PDB entry 8Z82 | electron microscopy, 2.40 A resolution | chains L and H of the 37 polymer chains in the assembly

[Chain L]
Molecule: Reaction center protein L chain
Source organism: Halorhodospira halophila
Reference sequence: A0A2L1K3P0 (A0A2L1K3P0_HALHA); numbering as in UniProt (aligned over 1-276)
Amino-acid sequence (276 residues; each row starts with the number of its first residue):
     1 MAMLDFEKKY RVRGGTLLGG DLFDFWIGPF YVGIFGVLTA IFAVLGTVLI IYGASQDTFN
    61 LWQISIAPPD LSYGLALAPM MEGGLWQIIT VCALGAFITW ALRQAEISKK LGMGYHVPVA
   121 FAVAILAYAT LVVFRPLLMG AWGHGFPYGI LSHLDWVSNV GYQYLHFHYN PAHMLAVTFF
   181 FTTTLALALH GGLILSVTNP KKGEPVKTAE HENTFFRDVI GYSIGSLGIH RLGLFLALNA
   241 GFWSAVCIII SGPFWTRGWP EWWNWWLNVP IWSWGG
Disordered / not traced: 1, 276
Differences from the reference sequence: conflict T99 (Ala in A0A2L1K3P0), P205 (Ser in A0A2L1K3P0), I220 (Val in A0A2L1K3P0), G241 (Ala in A0A2L1K3P0)
Metal / ion sites: bacteriochlorophyll a Mg site 1 near H153 (its only coordinating residue here); bacteriochlorophyll a Mg site 2 near H173 (its only coordinating residue here); Fe ion: H190, H230 (shared with 3 residues of chain M)
Residues lining bound ligands:
  - bacteriochlorophyll a (BCL), molecule 1: A40, I41, V44
  - bacteriochlorophyll a (BCL), molecule 2: I41, F42, L45, I88, V91, C92
  - bacteriochlorophyll a (BCL), molecule 3: T47, I50, F97, Y128, L131, F146, I150, L151, H153, L154, W156, V157
  - bacteriochlorophyll a (BCL), molecule 4: F97, F121, A124, I125, A127, Y128, L131, W156, V157, S158, V160, G161, Y162, F167, H168, H173, A176, V177, F180, F181, S244, A245, C247, I248
  - bacteriochlorophyll a (BCL), molecule 5: V157, Y162, H168, F181
  - bacteriochlorophyll a (BCL), molecule 6: H168, H173, M174, V177, T178, F181, T182, L185
  - bacteriopheophytin a (BPH), molecule 1: T39, F42, A43, G46, T47, I50, I89, C92, A93, A96, F97, W100, Q104, V117, A120, F121, V123, A124, Y128, F146, Y148, G149, I150, H153, F180, A237, G241
  - bacteriopheophytin a (BPH), molecule 2: F181, T184, L185, A188, L189, V219, I220
  - LJQ ([(2S)-1-dodecanoyloxy-3-oxidanyl-propan-2-yl] pentadecanoate): F134, L137, L138, P171, A172, W243, I249, I250, F254, W262, W263, W265, W266
  - menaquinone 8 (MQ8): F30, A43, V44, T47, V48, W100
  - Ubiquinone-8 (UQ8), molecule 1: L17, L18, F35, L38, F42, L75, A76, L77, W86, Q87, T90, V91, L94, G95, I98, T99, L102, V133, W142
  - Ubiquinone-8 (UQ8), molecule 2: P171, M174, L175, T178
  - Ubiquinone-8 (UQ8), molecule 3: T178, F179, T182, L185, A186, L189, H190, L193, I194, E212, N213, F216, I220, Y222, S223, I224, G225, S226, I229, L232, L236

[Chain H]
Molecule: Photosynthetic reaction centre, H-chain
Source organism: Halorhodospira halophila
Reference sequence: A1WXI3 (A1WXI3_HALHL); numbering as in UniProt (aligned over 1-278)
Amino-acid sequence (278 residues; each row starts with the number of its first residue):
     1 MEGTGALTDY MNVAQMTLYA FWLFLAGLIV YLRMEDKREG YPLQAEANEN CNRTPEKKLG
    61 FPAPPSPKVF KLADGRSIQV PRAEKTDYEL NTQLRAEPTA PWDGAPLEPT GNPMVDGLGP
   121 AAWAKREDEP EVTHGGKQKI CPLRVATEFE VGMSRDVARF WPEIDPDPRG YQVLGCDGKV
   181 AGKIVDIWVD RGELRPMYLE MDLSGVGSSG DRVLLPINFA RVGYDSKVRV NAITGQQFTD
   241 VPRLREADRI SPQEEDFITG YFGGGVLYAV PGRTEPFL
Differences from the reference sequence: conflict V69 (Thr in A1WXI3), E97 (Ala in A1WXI3), L118 (Val in A1WXI3), G135 (Ala in A1WXI3), K137 (Asn in A1WXI3), C141 (Ala in A1WXI3), A158 (Arg in A1WXI3), E163 (Gln in A1WXI3), I164 (Leu in A1WXI3), Y171 (Asp in A1WXI3), K179 (Thr in A1WXI3), G210 (Ser in A1WXI3), S226 (Gly in A1WXI3), Q236 (Lys in A1WXI3), A247 (Ser in A1WXI3), F262 (Tyr in A1WXI3)
Residues lining bound ligands: bacteriochlorophyll a (BCL): D156, V157, F160, W161, I164

[Interface between chain L and chain H]
Pairs across the interface (80):
  A2(L) with L43(H), hydrophobic; Q44(H); E49(H), hydrogen bond (backbone-side chain); K58(H)
  M3(L) with L43(H); Q44(H), hydrogen bond (backbone-backbone); E46(H); E49(H)
  L4(L) with G40(H); Y41(H), hydrophobic; L43(H), hydrophobic
  D5(L) with G40(H), hydrogen bond (backbone-backbone); Y41(H), hydrogen bond (side chain-backbone); T86(H); E89(H); L90(H)
  F6(L) with E39(H); G40(H); E89(H)
  K8(L) with E46(H), salt bridge; L94(H); L107(H)
  K9(L) with E89(H), salt bridge; L94(H); L118(H); G119(H), hydrogen bond (backbone-backbone); A122(H); W123(H)
  Y10(L) with G119(H); A122(H), hydrophobic
  R11(L) with G104(H); P106(H); L107(H), hydrogen bond (backbone-backbone)
  V12(L) with P106(H); L107(H); G119(H); P120(H); Y268(H)
  R13(L) with P106(H); L107(H), hydrogen bond (backbone-backbone); E108(H), salt bridge; L267(H); T274(H); E275(H), salt bridge
  G14(L) with T274(H)
  G15(L) with L267(H); T274(H)
  T16(L) with P276(H)
  L17(L) with P276(H); F277(H), hydrogen bond (backbone-backbone); L278(H), hydrogen bond (backbone-backbone)
  L18(L) with P276(H); L278(H)
  G20(L) with P276(H)
  D24(L) with P106(H)
  F25(L) with W102(H), hydrophobic; G104(H)
  W26(L) with G104(H), hydrogen bond (backbone-backbone); P106(H), hydrophobic
  K109(L) with L267(H); R273(H), hydrogen bond (side chain-backbone)
  K110(L) with P120(H)
  G112(L) with P120(H)
  T198(L) with F70(H)
  N199(L) with K68(H), hydrogen bond
  G203(L) with K71(H)
  P205(L) with K71(H); L72(H); A73(H), hydrophobic
  V206(L) with F70(H), hydrophobic; K71(H), hydrogen bond (backbone-backbone)
  A209(L) with E193(H)
  E210(L) with T133(H); H134(H), hydrogen bond (side chain-backbone); G192(H)
  H211(L) with H134(H)
  N213(L) with G192(H)
  S226(L) with E193(H), hydrogen bond; R195(H), hydrogen bond
  L227(L) with R195(H)
Interface residues without a listed pair, chain L (37 interface residues in all): L111, E204, T208
Interface residues without a listed pair, chain H (49 interface residues in all): P42, A45, T99, D103, A105, G117, R191, G263, V266

[In short]
37 residues of chain L and 49 residues of chain H are in contact; the contacts include 16 hydrogen bonds and 4
salt bridges. Among the polar pairs are K8(L)-E46(H), K9(L)-E89(H) and R13(L)-E108(H).
Here chain L is Reaction center protein L chain and chain H is Photosynthetic reaction centre, H-chain, both
from Halorhodospira halophila. Entry 8Z82 (Photosynthetic LH1-RC-HiPIP complex from the purple bacterium
Halorhodospira halophila) was determined by electron microscopy together with 8Z83 from the same study.
